Entry 6W18 (electron microscopy, 4.20 A resolution (low resolution: residue-level contacts below are approximate; hydrogen-bond / salt-bridge calls are withheld)); this record covers chains A and D of the 7 polymer chains in the assembly.

[Chain A]
Molecule: Actin-related protein 3
Organism: Schizosaccharomyces pombe (strain 972 / ATCC 24843)
UniProt: P32390 (ARP3_SCHPO); residue numbers follow UniProt; this construct covers 1-427
Chain sequence (427 residues; row label = number of the first residue in the row):
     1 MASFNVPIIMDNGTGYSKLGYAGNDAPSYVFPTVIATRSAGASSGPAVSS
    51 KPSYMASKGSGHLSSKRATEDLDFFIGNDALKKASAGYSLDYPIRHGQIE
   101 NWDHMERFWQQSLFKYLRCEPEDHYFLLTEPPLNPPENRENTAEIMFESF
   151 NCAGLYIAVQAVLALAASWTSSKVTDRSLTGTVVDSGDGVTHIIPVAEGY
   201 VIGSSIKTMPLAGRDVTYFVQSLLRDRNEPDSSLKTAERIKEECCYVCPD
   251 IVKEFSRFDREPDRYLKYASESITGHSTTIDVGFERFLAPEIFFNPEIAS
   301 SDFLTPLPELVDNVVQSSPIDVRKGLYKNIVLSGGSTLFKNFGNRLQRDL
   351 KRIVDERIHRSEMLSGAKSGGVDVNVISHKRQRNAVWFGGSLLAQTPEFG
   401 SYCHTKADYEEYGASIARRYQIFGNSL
Disordered / not traced: 1, 39-67, 226-233, 261-265, 271-279, 423-427
Small-molecule neighbours: ATP (adenosine-5'-triphosphate): Thr14, Gly15, Tyr16, Lys18, Gly187, Asp188, Gly189, Lys241, Gly334, Gly335, Ser336, Leu338, Phe339, Arg383

[Chain D]
Molecule: Actin-related protein 2/3 complex subunit 2
Organism: Schizosaccharomyces pombe (strain 972 / ATCC 24843)
UniProt: O14241 (ARPC2_SCHPO); residues 1-317 here = UniProt positions 1-317
Chain sequence (317 residues; row label = number of the first residue in the row):
     1 MLSLDYNNIFIYELLTERFSSENPSSIDQVVTDFDGVTFHISTPEEKTKI
    51 LISLSMKCYPELVNYGTLDLLKQIYGAYVHEPEMGYNFSILIDLQQLPAT
   101 DEEKEQLAMSISMLKRNVLAAPFHRAFTKQAELADLARKDPENAPMLDKQ
   151 ATSQELMAIHYRDEETIVLWPEHDRVTVVFSTKFREETDRIFGKVFLQEF
   201 VDARRRPAIQTAPQVLFSYRDPPLEIRDIQGIQKGDDFGFVTFVLFERHF
   251 TPQNREDCISHIQVFRNTLHFHIKASKAYMHQRMRKRVADFQKVLNRAKP
   301 DVELERKTATGRSFVRA
Disordered / not traced: 54-57, 301-317

[Interface between chain A and chain D]
Pairs across the interface (33):
  Tyr21(A) with Val30(D); Val31(D); Thr32(D)
  Gly23(A) with Asp28(D)
  Asn24(A) with Asp28(D); Gln29(D); Val30(D)
  Ala26(A) with Gln29(D)
  Ser28(A) with Phe10(D); Gln29(D)
  Tyr29(A) with Ile9(D); Phe10(D)
  Asp103(A) with Gln282(D)
  Glu106(A) with Ala278(D); Gln282(D)
  Gln110(A) with Ala278(D)
  Phe114(A) with Phe271(D); Lys274(D)
  Lys115(A) with Met1(D); Ile9(D)
  Leu117(A) with Thr32(D)
  Arg118(A) with Asp5(D); Thr32(D); Asp33(D); Phe34(D)
  Cys119(A) with Phe34(D)
  Glu120(A) with Arg162(D)
  Pro121(A) with Lys274(D)
  Glu144(A) with His281(D)
  Glu148(A) with Lys277(D)
  Ser149(A) with Lys274(D); Lys277(D)
  Phe150(A) with Lys274(D)
Also at the interface, not in a pair above, chain A (28 interface residues in all): Val6, Asp25, Pro27, Leu72, Gln111, Asp123, Ile145, Asn151
Also at the interface, not in a pair above, chain D (21 interface residues in all): Asn8, Gly36, Ala275

[Summary]
28 residues of chain A and 21 residues of chain D are in contact. Bound to chain A: ATP.
Chain A is Actin-related protein 3 and chain D is Actin-related protein 2/3 complex subunit 2, both from
Schizosaccharomyces pombe (strain 972 / ATCC 24843); the structure, Structure of S. pombe Arp2/3 complex in
inactive state, was determined by electron microscopy.
